8BJZ - chains H and L; structure by X-ray diffraction, 1.89 A resolution.

== Chain H ==
Name: BAR-1 Fab heavy chain
Source organism: Mus musculus
Notes: antibody fragment or engineered binder
Sequence (227 residues; numbered 1 to 227; the number before each row is that of its first residue):
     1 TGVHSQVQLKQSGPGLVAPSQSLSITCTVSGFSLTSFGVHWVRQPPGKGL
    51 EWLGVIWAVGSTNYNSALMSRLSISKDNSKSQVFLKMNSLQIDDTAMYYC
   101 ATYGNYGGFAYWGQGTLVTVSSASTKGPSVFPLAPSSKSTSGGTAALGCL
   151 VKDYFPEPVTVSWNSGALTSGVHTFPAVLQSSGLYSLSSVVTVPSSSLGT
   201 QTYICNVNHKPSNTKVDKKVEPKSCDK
Unresolved in the structure: 1-6, 225-227
Disulfide bonds: Cys27-Cys100, Cys149-Cys205
Ion coordination: Zn2+: His173 (shared with Asn143(L) of chain L)
Small-molecule neighbours: beta-D-glucopyranose / beta-D-galactopyranose / N-acetyl-alpha-neuraminic acid / SL9: Ser36, Phe37, Gly38, Trp57, Ala58, Val59, Ser61, Asn63, Thr102, Tyr103, Gly104, Asn105

== Chain L ==
Name: BAR-1 Fab light chain
Source organism: Mus musculus
Notes: antibody fragment or engineered binder
Sequence (219 residues; each row starts with the number of its first residue):
     1 TGVHSDIQMTQSPKSMSMSVGERVTLSCKASENVHTYVSWYQQKPEQSPK
    51 LLIYGASNRYTGVPDRFTGSGSATDFTLTISSVQAEDLADYHCGQTYTYP
   101 FTFGSGTKLELKRTVAAPSVFIFPPSDEQLKSGTASVVCLLNNFYPREAK
   151 VQWKVDNALQSGNSQESVTEQDSKDSTYSLSSTLTLSKADYEKHKVYACE
   201 VTHQGLSSPVTKSFNRGEC
Unresolved in the structure: 1-5, 219
Disulfide bonds: Cys28-Cys93, Cys139-Cys199
Ion coordination: Zn2+ site 1 near His35 (its only coordinating residue here); Zn2+ site 2: Asn143 (shared with His173(H) of chain H); Zn2+ site 3: Glu192 (shared with 1 residue of chain B); Zn2+ site 4 near His194 (its only coordinating residue here)
Small-molecule neighbours: beta-D-glucopyranose / beta-D-galactopyranose / N-acetyl-alpha-neuraminic acid / SL9: Tyr37, Thr96, Tyr97, Thr98, Tyr99, Phe101

== Chain H / chain L interface ==
Contacting residue pairs - 76 pairs, chain H then chain L:
  Gln44(H) with Gln43(L), hydrogen bond; His92(L)
  Leu50(H) with Phe103(L)
  Trp52(H) with Tyr99(L), hydrophobic; Pro100(L), hydrophobic; Phe101(L)
  Trp57(H) with Tyr99(L), hydrogen bond
  Asn63(H) with Tyr99(L), hydrogen bond
  Asn65(H) with Pro100(L)
  Tyr99(H) with Gln43(L), hydrogen bond; Gln47(L); Ser48(L); Pro49(L)
  Tyr103(H) with Thr96(L); Phe101(L)
  Tyr106(H) with Tyr54(L); Tyr60(L), hydrophobic; Thr61(L)
  Gly107(H) with Ser39(L); Tyr54(L); Thr96(L)
  Gly108(H) with Ser39(L); Tyr41(L); Tyr54(L)
  Phe109(H) with Tyr41(L), hydrogen bond (backbone-side chain); Leu51(L); Phe103(L), hydrophobic
  Ala110(H) with Leu51(L), hydrophobic; Tyr60(L)
  Tyr111(H) with Tyr60(L), hydrogen bond
  Trp112(H) with Pro49(L)
  Gly113(H) with Ser48(L), hydrogen bond (backbone-side chain)
  Gln114(H) with Ser48(L)
  Phe131(H) with Ser126(L); Glu128(L); Gln129(L)
  Pro132(H) with Ser126(L); Glu128(L)
  Leu133(H) with Phe123(L), hydrophobic; Val138(L), hydrophobic
  Ala134(H) with Phe123(L)
  Lys138(H) with Phe121(L); Ile122(L), hydrogen bond (backbone-backbone); Lys212(L); Ser213(L), hydrogen bond (side chain-backbone); Glu218(L)
  Ser139(H) with Phe121(L); Phe123(L)
  Thr140(H) with Phe121(L)
  Ser141(H) with Phe121(L)
  Ala146(H) with Phe121(L), hydrophobic; Phe123(L); Leu140(L), hydrophobic
  Leu150(H) with Ser136(L)
  Lys152(H) with Gln129(L); Ser136(L)
  His173(H) with Asn142(L); Asn143(L); Asp172(L); Ser179(L)
  Phe175(H) with Leu140(L), hydrophobic; Ser167(L); Thr169(L); Ser179(L); Leu180(L); Ser181(L)
  Pro176(H) with Ser167(L), hydrogen bond (backbone-side chain); Val168(L)
  Val178(H) with Gln165(L); Glu166(L)
  Leu179(H) with Gln165(L), hydrogen bond (backbone-side chain)
  Gln180(H) with Gln165(L)
  Ser188(H) with Ser181(L), hydrogen bond
  Thr192(H) with Asn142(L)
  Lys218(H) with Glu128(L), salt bridge
  Lys223(H) with Asp127(L), salt bridge
Also at the interface, not in a pair above, chain H (47 interface residues in all): His40, Val42, Lys48, Gly49, Glu51, Ser66, Leu147, Thr174, Val190
Also at the interface, not in a pair above, chain L (46 interface residues in all): Gly104, Ser105, Ser119, Val120, Thr134, Phe214

== Overview ==
47 residues of chain H and 46 residues of chain L are in contact; the contacts include 12 hydrogen bonds and 2
salt bridges. Polar contacts include Lys218(H)-Glu128(L), Lys223(H)-Asp127(L) and Gln44(H)-Gln43(L).
Here chain H is BAR-1 Fab heavy chain and chain L is BAR-1 Fab light chain, both from Mus musculus. Entry 8BJZ
(crystal structure of antibody Fab with SiaLac-amidine-Lys) was determined by X-ray diffraction.
